PDB entry 6DBR | electron microscopy, 4.00 A resolution | chains D and G of the 8 polymer chains in the assembly

[Chain D]
Protein: Recombination activating gene 2
From: Danio rerio
Reference sequence: Q1RLW7 (Q1RLW7_DANRE); numbering as in UniProt (aligned over 1-530)
Amino-acid sequence (533 residues; each row starts with the number of its first residue; numbers below 1 keep their minus sign (Gly-2 is residue -2)):
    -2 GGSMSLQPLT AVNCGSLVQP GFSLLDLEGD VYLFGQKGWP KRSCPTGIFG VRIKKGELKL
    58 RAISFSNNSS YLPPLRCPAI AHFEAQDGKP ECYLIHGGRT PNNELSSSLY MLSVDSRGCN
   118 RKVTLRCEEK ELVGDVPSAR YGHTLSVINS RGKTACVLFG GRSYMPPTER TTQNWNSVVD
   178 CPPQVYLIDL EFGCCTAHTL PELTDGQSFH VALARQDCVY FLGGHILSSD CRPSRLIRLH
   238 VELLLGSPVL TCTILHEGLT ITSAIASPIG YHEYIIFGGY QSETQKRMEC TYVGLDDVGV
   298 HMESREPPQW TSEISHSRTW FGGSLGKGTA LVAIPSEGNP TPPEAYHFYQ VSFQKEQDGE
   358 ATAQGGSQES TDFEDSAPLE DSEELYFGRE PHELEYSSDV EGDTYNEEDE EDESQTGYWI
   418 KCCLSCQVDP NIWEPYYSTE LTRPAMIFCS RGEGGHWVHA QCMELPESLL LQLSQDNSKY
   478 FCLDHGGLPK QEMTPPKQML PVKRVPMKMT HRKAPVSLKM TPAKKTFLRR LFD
Not modelled in the structure: -2 to 0, 352-530
Sequence notes: expression tag (-2 to 0)
Covalently attached groups: covalent link Arg232-Ile234

[Chain G]
Molecule: Forward strand of melted RSS substrate DNA
Sequence (34 nucleotides; numbered 1 to 34; the number before each row is that of its first residue):
     1 GATCTGGCCT GTCTTACACA GTGGTAGTAC TCCA
Ion coordination: Ca2+ site 1: DA16, DC17 (shared with 1 residue of chain C); Ca2+ site 2: DC17 (shared with 2 residues of chain C)

[How chain D and chain G interact]
Residue-residue contacts - 5 pairs, chain D then chain G:
  Arg49(D) - DG7(G)  phosphate contact
  Arg49(D) - DC8(G)  salt bridge to the phosphate
  Arg58(D) - DG7(G)  salt bridge to the phosphate
  Asn117(D) - DT5(G)  hydrogen bond to the base
  Asn117(D) - DG6(G)  sugar contact
Other interface residues (no listed pair), chain D (6 interface residues in all): Asn10, Ala59, Lys119
Other interface residues (no listed pair), chain G (5 interface residues in all): DC9

[Summary]
6 residues of chain D face 5 of chain G across their interface, with 1 hydrogen bond and 2 salt bridges. Polar
contacts include Asn117(D)-DT5(G), Arg49(D)-DC8(G) and Arg58(D)-DG7(G). DA16(G) and DC17(G) coordinate Ca2+
site 1.
Here chain D is Recombination activating gene 2 (Danio rerio) and chain G is Forward strand of melted RSS
substrate DNA. Entry 6DBR (Cryo-EM structure of RAG in complex with one melted RSS and one unmelted RSS) was
determined by electron microscopy (same publication as 6DBI, 6DBJ, 6DBL, 6DBO, 6DBQ, 6DBT and 4 further
entries).
